Entry 4DTG (X-ray diffraction, 1.80 A resolution); this record covers chains L and K of the 3 polymer chains in the assembly.

[Chain L]
Molecule: Humanized recombinant FAB fragment, FAB 2021, of a murine antibody, light chain
Source organism: Homo sapiens
Notes: antibody fragment or engineered binder
Sequence (219 residues; numbered 1 to 219; the number before each row is that of its first residue):
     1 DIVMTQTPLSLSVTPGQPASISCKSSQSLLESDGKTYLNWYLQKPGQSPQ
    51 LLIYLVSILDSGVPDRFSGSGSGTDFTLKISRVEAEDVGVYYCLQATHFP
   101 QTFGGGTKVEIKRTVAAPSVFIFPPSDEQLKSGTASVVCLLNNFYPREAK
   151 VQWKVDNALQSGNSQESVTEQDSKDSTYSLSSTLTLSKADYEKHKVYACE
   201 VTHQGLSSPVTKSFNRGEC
Disulfides: C23-C93, C139-C199

[Chain K]
Molecule: Tissue factor pathway inhibitor
Source organism: Homo sapiens
Notes: fragment: Kunitz-type protease inhibitor domain 2
UniProt: P10646 (TFPI1_HUMAN); residues 1-60 here correspond to UniProt positions 119-178 (UniProt number = residue number + 118)
Sequence (66 residues; each row starts with the number of its first residue):
     1 QEKPDFCFLEEDPGICRGYITRYFYNNQTKQCERFKYGGCLGNMNNFETL
    51 EECKNICEDGHHHHHH
Not modelled in the structure: 1, 62-66
Disulfides: C7-C57, C16-C40, C32-C53
Construct notes: expression tag (61-66)
Swiss-Prot annotation at these positions:
  - site: R17, G18 (Reactive bond)
  - glycosylation: N27 (N-linked (GlcNAc...) asparagine)

[Interface between chain L and chain K]
Residue-residue contacts (12):
  E31(L) with T21(K), hydrogen bond; Y23(K); R34(K), salt bridge
  S32(L) with T21(K); Y23(K), hydrogen bond
  D33(L) with Y23(K), hydrogen bond (backbone-side chain)
  Y37(L) with R34(K)
  A96(L) with R34(K), hydrogen bond (backbone-side chain)
  T97(L) with T21(K); R34(K); K36(K), hydrogen bond (backbone-side chain)
  F99(L) with Y19(K), hydrophobic
Interface residues without a listed pair, chain L (8 interface residues in all): H98
Interface residues without a listed pair, chain K (8 interface residues in all): R17, E48, L50

[Summary]
The chain L/chain K interface involves 8 residues from each chain; the contacts include 5 hydrogen bonds and 1
salt bridge. Polar pairs include E31(L)-R34(K), E31(L)-T21(K) and S32(L)-Y23(K).
Here chain L is Humanized recombinant FAB fragment, FAB 2021, of a murine antibody, light chain and chain K is
Tissue factor pathway inhibitor, both from Homo sapiens. Entry 4DTG (Hemostatic effect of a monoclonal
antibody mAb 2021 blocking the interaction between FXa and TFPI in ...) was determined by X-ray diffraction.
